4UY2 - chains A and C; structure by X-ray diffraction, 2.70 A resolution.

== Chain A ==
Protein: Neuronal acetylcholine receptor subunit alpha-9
Source organism: Homo sapiens
Notes: fragment: extracellular domain, residues 26-237
Reference sequence: Q9UGM1 (ACHA9_HUMAN); residues 1-212 here correspond to UniProt positions 26-237 (UniProt number = residue number + 25)
Sequence (218 residues; numbered 1 to 218; the number before each row is that of its first residue):
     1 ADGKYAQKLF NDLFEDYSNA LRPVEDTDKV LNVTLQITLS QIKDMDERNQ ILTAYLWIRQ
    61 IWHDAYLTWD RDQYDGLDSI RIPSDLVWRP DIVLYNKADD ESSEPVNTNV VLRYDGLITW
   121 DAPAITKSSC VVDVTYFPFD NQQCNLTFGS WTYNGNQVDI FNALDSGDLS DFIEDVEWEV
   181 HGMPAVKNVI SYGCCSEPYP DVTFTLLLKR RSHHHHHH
Unresolved in the structure: 1-4, 100-104, 213-218
Disulfide bonds: Cys130-Cys144
Covalent attachments: N-acetylglucosamine (NAG) linked to Asn32, Asn145
Sequence notes: expression tag (213-218)
Curated features (UniProtKB/Swiss-Prot):
  - binding site (Na(+)): Ser166, Asp168
  - site: Asp121 (Key residue important for potent inhibition of the CHRNA9:CHRNA10 receptor by the alpha-conotoxin RgIA (AC P0C1D0))
  - glycosylation (N-linked (GlcNAc...) asparagine): Asn32, Asn145

== Chain C ==
Protein: Alpha-bungarotoxin isoform V31
Source organism: Bungarus multicinctus
Reference sequence: P60616 (NXL1V_BUNMU); residues 1-74 here correspond to UniProt positions 22-95 (UniProt number = residue number + 21)
Sequence (74 residues; numbered 1 to 74; the number before each row is that of its first residue):
     1 IVCHTTATSP ISAVTCPPGE NLCYRKMWCD VFCSSRGKVV ELGCAATCPS KKPYEEVTCC
    61 STDKCNPHPK QRPG
Unresolved in the structure: 74
Disulfide bonds: Cys3-Cys23, Cys16-Cys44, Cys29-Cys33, Cys48-Cys59, Cys60-Cys65

== Chain A / chain C interface ==
Contacting residue pairs - 26 pairs, chain A then chain C:
  Tyr95(A) - Phe32(C)  hydrophobic
  Tyr95(A) - Arg36(C)  hydrogen bond
  Ser150(A) - Arg36(C)  hydrogen bond (backbone-side chain)
  Trp151(A) - Phe32(C)  hydrophobic
  Trp151(A) - Arg36(C)
  Val189(A) - Thr6(C)
  Val189(A) - Ser9(C)
  Ile190(A) - Val39(C)  hydrophobic
  Ser191(A) - Thr6(C)
  Ser191(A) - Val40(C)  hydrogen bond (side chain-backbone)
  Tyr192(A) - Asp30(C)
  Tyr192(A) - Phe32(C)
  Tyr192(A) - Arg36(C)
  Tyr192(A) - Gly37(C)
  Tyr192(A) - Lys38(C)
  Tyr192(A) - Val40(C)
  Tyr192(A) - His68(C)
  Gly193(A) - Gly37(C)  hydrogen bond (backbone-backbone)
  Gly193(A) - Lys38(C)  hydrogen bond (backbone-backbone)
  Gly193(A) - Val40(C)
  Gly193(A) - His68(C)
  Cys194(A) - Arg36(C)
  Cys194(A) - Gly37(C)  hydrogen bond (backbone-backbone)
  Cys195(A) - His68(C)
  Pro198(A) - Ser9(C)
  Tyr199(A) - Arg36(C)
Other interface residues (no listed pair), chain C (13 interface residues in all): Thr8, Met27, Pro69

== In short ==
Chain A and chain C form an interface of 12 and 13 residues respectively; the contacts include 6 hydrogen
bonds. Polar pairs include Tyr95(A)-Arg36(C), Ser150(A)-Arg36(C) and Ser191(A)-Val40(C). N-acetylglucosamine
is covalently linked to Asn32(A) and Asn145(A). From UniProt: Na+-binding residues Ser166(A) and Asp168(A) on
chain A.
Here chain A is Neuronal acetylcholine receptor subunit alpha-9 (Homo sapiens) and chain C is
Alpha-bungarotoxin isoform V31 (Bungarus multicinctus). Entry 4UY2 (Crystal structure of the complex of the
extracellular domain of human alpha9 nAChR with alpha-bungarotoxin) was determined by X-ray diffraction
together with 4D01 and 4UXU from the same study.
